PDB entry 4D8A | X-ray diffraction, 2.18 A resolution | chain A

# Chain A
Name: Dihydropteroate synthase
Source organism: Bacillus anthracis
Notes: EC 2.5.1.15
Reference sequence: C3P9L8 (C3P9L8_BACAA); residue numbers follow UniProt; this construct covers 1-277
Chain sequence (297 residues; each row starts with the number of its first residue; numbers below 1 keep their minus sign (Met-19 is residue -19)):
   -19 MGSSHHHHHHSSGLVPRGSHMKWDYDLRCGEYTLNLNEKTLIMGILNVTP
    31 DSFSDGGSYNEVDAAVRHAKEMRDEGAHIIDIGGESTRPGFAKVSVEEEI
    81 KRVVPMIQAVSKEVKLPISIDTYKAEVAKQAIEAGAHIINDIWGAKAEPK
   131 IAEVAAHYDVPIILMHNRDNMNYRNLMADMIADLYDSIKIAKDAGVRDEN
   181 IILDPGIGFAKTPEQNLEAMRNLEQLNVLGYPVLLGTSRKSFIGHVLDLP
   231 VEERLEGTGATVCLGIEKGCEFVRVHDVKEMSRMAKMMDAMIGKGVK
Disordered / not traced: -19 to 1, 64-72, 274-277
Sequence notes: expression tag (-19 to 0)
Residues lining bound ligands:
  - 0HY (methyl (3R)-3-(7-amino-4,5-dioxo-1,4,5,6-tetrahydropyrimido[4,5-c]pyridazin-3-yl)butanoate): Ile25, Asp101, Asn120, Ile122, Ile143, Met145, Asp184, Ile187, Phe189, Leu214, Gly216, Lys220, Arg254, His256
  - lysine (LYS): Leu16, Asn17, Glu18, Lys19, Thr20, Ile246, Cys250, Glu251, Asp269, Ile272, Gly273

# In short
Ligands of chain A: lysine and compound 0HY.
Chain A is Dihydropteroate synthase (Bacillus anthracis); the structure, Crystal structure of B. anthracis
DHPS with compound 21, was determined by X-ray diffraction (same publication as 4DAF, 4D8Z, 4D9P, 4DAI and
4DB7).
